PDB entry 8VE8 | electron microscopy, 2.80 A resolution | chains a and c of the 8 polymer chains in the assembly

Chain a (and c):
Molecule: Glycoprotein G2
Source organism: Lassa virus Josiah
Notes: chain c of this document is another copy of the same molecule, construct and numbering; everything in this record applies to it too
UniProtKB: P08669 (GLYC_LASSJ); numbering as in UniProt (aligned over 260-424)
Sequence (406 residues; each row starts with the number of its first residue):
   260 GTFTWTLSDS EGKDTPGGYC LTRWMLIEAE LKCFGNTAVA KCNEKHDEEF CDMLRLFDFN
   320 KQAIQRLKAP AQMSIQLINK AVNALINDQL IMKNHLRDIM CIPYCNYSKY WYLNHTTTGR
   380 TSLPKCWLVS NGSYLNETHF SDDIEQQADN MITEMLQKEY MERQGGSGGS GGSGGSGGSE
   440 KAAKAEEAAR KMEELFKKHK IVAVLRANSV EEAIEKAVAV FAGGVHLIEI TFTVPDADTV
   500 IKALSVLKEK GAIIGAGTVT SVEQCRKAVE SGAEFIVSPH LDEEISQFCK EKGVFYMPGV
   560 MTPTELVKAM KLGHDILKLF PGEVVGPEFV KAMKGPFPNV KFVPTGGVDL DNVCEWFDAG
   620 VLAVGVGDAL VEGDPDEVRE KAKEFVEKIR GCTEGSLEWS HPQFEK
Not modelled in the structure: 414-665
Sequence notes: conflict Pro-329 (Glu in P08669), Cys-360 (Gly in P08669); expression tag (425-665)
Cystine bridges: Cys-279/Cys-292, Cys-301/Cys-310, Cys-364/Cys-385
Covalently attached groups: glycan linked to Asn-365; N-acetylglucosamine (NAG) linked to Asn-373, Asn-390, Asn-395
UniProt features mapped onto this chain:
  - glycosylation (N-linked (GlcNAc...) asparagine): Asn-365, Asn-373, Asn-390, Asn-395

How chain a and chain c interact:
Contacting residue pairs - 29 pairs, chain a then chain c:
  Gly-260(a) / Gly-260(c)  hydrogen bond (backbone-backbone)
  Gly-260(a) / Asn-346(c)
  Gly-260(a) / Asp-347(c)  hydrogen bond (backbone-side chain)
  Thr-261(a) / Gly-260(c)
  Thr-261(a) / Thr-261(c)
  Thr-261(a) / His-305(c)
  Thr-261(a) / Asn-346(c)  hydrogen bond (backbone-side chain)
  Thr-261(a) / Gln-348(c)
  Thr-263(a) / His-305(c)
  Thr-263(a) / Asn-346(c)
  Thr-263(a) / Gln-348(c)  hydrogen bond (side chain-backbone)
  Thr-263(a) / Leu-349(c)
  Thr-263(a) / Lys-352(c)
  Trp-264(a) / Lys-352(c)
  Trp-264(a) / Met-359(c)  hydrophobic
  His-305(a) / His-305(c)  hydrogen bond
  Phe-318(a) / Leu-355(c)  hydrophobic
  Phe-318(a) / Met-359(c)  hydrophobic
  Gln-321(a) / Met-359(c)
  Arg-325(a) / Met-359(c)
  Arg-325(a) / Ile-361(c)
  Leu-326(a) / Ile-358(c)
  Leu-326(a) / Met-359(c)  hydrophobic
  Leu-336(a) / Leu-355(c)  hydrophobic
  Lys-339(a) / Met-351(c)
  Lys-339(a) / His-354(c)
  Ala-340(a) / Leu-355(c)  hydrophobic
  Asn-342(a) / Gln-348(c)
  Ala-343(a) / Gln-348(c)
Other interface residues (no listed pair), chain a (17 interface residues in all): Phe-262, Thr-265, Ala-322
Other interface residues (no listed pair), chain c (16 interface residues in all): Arg-356, Cys-360

Overview:
Chain a and chain c form an interface of 17 and 16 residues respectively; the contacts include 5 hydrogen
bonds. Among the polar pairs are Gly-260(a)/Asp-347(c), Thr-261(a)/Asn-346(c) and Thr-263(a)/Gln-348(c).
N-acetylglucosamine is covalently linked to Asn-373(a), Asn-390(a) and Asn-395(a).
Chain a and chain c are both Glycoprotein G2 (Lassa virus Josiah); the structure, Lineage IV Lassa virus
glycoprotein (Josiah) in complex with rabbit polyclonal antibody (GP1-A epitope), was determined by electron
microscopy together with 8TYC, 8TYE, 8VCV, 9CJ7, 9CJ8, 9CK7 and 9CK8 from the same study.
